Entry 9NEZ (electron microscopy, 3.47 A resolution); this record covers chains E and G of the 8 polymer chains in the assembly.

# Chain E
Protein: Sulfhydrogenase 1 subunit delta
Source organism: Pyrococcus furiosus
Notes: EC 1.12.1.3
UniProtKB: E7FHU4 (HYD1D_PYRFU); residues 1-261 here = UniProt positions 1-261
Sequence (261 residues; row label = number of the first residue in the row):
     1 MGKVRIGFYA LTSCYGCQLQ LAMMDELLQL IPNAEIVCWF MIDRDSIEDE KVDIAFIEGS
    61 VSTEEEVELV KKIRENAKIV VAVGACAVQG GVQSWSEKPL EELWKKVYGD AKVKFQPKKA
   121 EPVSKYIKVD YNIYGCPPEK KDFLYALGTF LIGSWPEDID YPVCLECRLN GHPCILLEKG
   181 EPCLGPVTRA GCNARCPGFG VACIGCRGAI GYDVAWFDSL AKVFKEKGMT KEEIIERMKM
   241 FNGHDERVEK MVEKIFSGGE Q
Unresolved in the structure: 1-2, 258-261
Ion coordination: 4Fe-4S cluster Fe site 1: Cys14, Cys17, Cys86, Cys136 (shared with 1 residue of chain H); 4Fe-4S cluster Fe site 2: Cys164, Cys167, Cys174, Cys183; 4Fe-4S cluster Fe site 3: Cys192, Cys196, Cys203, Cys206
Ligand contacts:
  - 4Fe-4S cluster (SF4), molecule 1: Ser13, Cys14, Tyr15, Gly16, Cys17, Glu58, Gly84, Ala85, Cys86, Gly135, Cys136, Pro137
  - 4Fe-4S cluster (SF4), molecule 2: Val163, Cys192, Arg195, Cys196, Pro197, Cys203, Ile204, Gly205, Cys206, Arg207
  - 4Fe-4S cluster (SF4), molecule 3: Val163, Cys164, Cys167, Arg168, Pro173, Cys174, Ile175, Leu176, Cys183, Gly185, Pro186, Pro197

# Chain G
Protein: Sulfhydrogenase 1 subunit gamma
Source organism: Pyrococcus furiosus
Notes: EC 1.12.98.4
UniProtKB: Q8U2E4 (HYD1G_PYRFU); residue numbers follow UniProt; this construct covers 1-292
Sequence (292 residues; numbered 1 to 292; the number before each row is that of its first residue):
     1 MMLPKEIMMP NDNPYALHRV KVLKVYSLTE TEKLFLFRFE DPELAEKWTF KPGQFVQLTI
    61 PGVGEVPISI CSSPMRKGFF ELCIRKAGRV TTVVHRLKPG DTVLVRGPYG NGFPVDEWEG
   121 MDLLLIAAGL GTAPLRSVFL YAMDNRWKYG NITFINTARY GKDLLFYKEL EAMKDLAEAE
   181 NVKIIQSVTR DPNWPGLKGR PQQFIVEANT NPKNTAVAIC GPPRMYKSVF EALINYGYRP
   241 ENIFVTLERR MKCGIGKCGH CNVGTSTSWK YICKDGPVFT YFDIVSTPGL LD
Unresolved in the structure: 1-10, 292
Ion coordination: 2Fe-2S cluster Fe: Cys253, Cys258, Cys261, Cys273
Ligand contacts:
  - FAD (flavin-adenine dinucleotide): Phe55, Glu65, Val66, Pro67, Ile68, Ser69, Cys83, Ile84, Arg85, Ala87, Gly88, Arg89, Val90, Thr91, Leu130, Ala133, Glu248, Arg249, Arg250, Met251, Lys252
  - 2Fe-2S cluster (FES): Met251, Cys253, Gly254, Ile255, Gly256, Lys257, Cys258, Gly259, His260, Cys261, Tyr271, Cys273

# Chain E / chain G interface
Contacting residue pairs - 8 pairs, chain E then chain G:
  Tyr145(E) - Arg89(G)
  Thr149(E) - Arg89(G)
  Ile152(E) - Gly62(G)
  Gly153(E) - Arg96(G)  hydrogen bond (backbone-side chain)
  Ser154(E) - Val93(G)
  Trp155(E) - Arg89(G)  hydrogen bond (backbone-side chain)
  Trp155(E) - Thr92(G)
  Glu157(E) - Arg89(G)  salt bridge
Other interface residues (no listed pair), chain G (7 interface residues in all): Val63, Gly88

# Overview
The chain E/chain G interface involves 7 residues from each chain; the contacts include 2 hydrogen bonds and 1
salt bridge. Among the polar pairs are Glu157(E)-Arg89(G), Gly153(E)-Arg96(G) and Trp155(E)-Arg89(G). Ligands
of chain E: 3 copies of 4Fe-4S cluster.
Chain E is Sulfhydrogenase 1 subunit delta and chain G is Sulfhydrogenase 1 subunit gamma, both from
Pyrococcus furiosus; the structure, Structure of the Pyrococcus furiosus SHI complex, was determined by
electron microscopy, deposited together with 9E15, 9E1J and 9NF0.
